7A2X - chains A and B; structure by X-ray diffraction, 0.92 A resolution.

[Chain A]
Molecule: Tyrosine-protein kinase Fyn
From: Homo sapiens
Notes: EC 2.7.10.2; fragment: SH3 domain
UniProtKB: P06241 (FYN_HUMAN); numbering as in UniProt (aligned over 83-142)
Chain sequence (60 residues; numbered 83 to 142; the number before each row is that of its first residue):
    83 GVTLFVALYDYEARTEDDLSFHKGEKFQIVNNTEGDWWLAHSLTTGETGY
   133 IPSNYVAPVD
Differences from the reference sequence: engineered mutation Val112 (Leu in P06241), Asn114 (Ser in P06241), Thr115 (Ser in P06241), Leu121 (Glu in P06241), His123 (Arg in P06241)

[Chain B]
Molecule: VSL12 high affinity synthetic peptide acetylated in the amino-terminus
Notes: fragment: vsl12
Chain sequence (13 residues; each row starts with the number of its first residue; numbering starts at 0):
     0 XVSLARRPLPPLP
Modified / non-standard residues: ACE (acetyl group) at position 0

[How chain A and chain B interact]
Pairs across the interface (28):
  Tyr91(A) with Leu11(B), hydrophobic; Pro12(B), hydrophobic
  Tyr93(A) with Pro9(B), hydrophobic
  Thr97(A) with Arg6(B)
  Asp99(A) with Leu3(B)
  Asp100(A) with Arg6(B), salt bridge
  Glu116(A) with Ala4(B); Arg5(B)
  Gly117(A) with Ala4(B)
  Asp118(A) with Ala4(B), hydrogen bond (backbone-backbone); Leu8(B)
  Trp119(A) with Leu3(B); Ala4(B), hydrogen bond (backbone-backbone); Arg6(B), hydrogen bond (side chain-backbone); Pro7(B), hydrogen bond (side chain-backbone); Leu8(B); Pro9(B)
  Tyr132(A) with Leu3(B), hydrophobic; Ala4(B), hydrophobic; Arg6(B)
  Pro134(A) with Leu8(B), hydrophobic; Pro9(B)
  Ser135(A) with Leu8(B)
  Asn136(A) with Leu8(B); Pro9(B), hydrogen bond (side chain-backbone); Leu11(B)
  Tyr137(A) with Pro10(B), hydrogen bond (side chain-backbone); Pro12(B)

[In short]
14 residues of chain A face 10 of chain B across their interface; the contacts include 6 hydrogen bonds and 1
salt bridge. Polar pairs include Asp100(A)-Arg6(B), Trp119(A)-Arg6(B) and Trp119(A)-Pro7(B).
Here chain A is Tyrosine-protein kinase Fyn (Homo sapiens) and chain B is VSL12 high affinity synthetic
peptide acetylated in the amino-terminus. Entry 7A2X (Crystal structure of the Fyn SH3 domain
L112V-S114N-S115T-E121L-R123H mutant in complex with VSL12 at pH 5.0) was determined by X-ray diffraction.
